Entry 3E54 (X-ray diffraction, 2.50 A resolution); this record covers chains A and B of the 6 polymer chains in the assembly.

== Chain A ==
Name: RRNA intron-encoded endonuclease
From: Vulcanisaeta distributa
Notes: EC 3.1.-.-
UniProtKB: Q6L703 (Q6L703_9CREN); numbering as in UniProt (aligned over 1-169)
Chain sequence (169 residues; each row starts with the number of its first residue):
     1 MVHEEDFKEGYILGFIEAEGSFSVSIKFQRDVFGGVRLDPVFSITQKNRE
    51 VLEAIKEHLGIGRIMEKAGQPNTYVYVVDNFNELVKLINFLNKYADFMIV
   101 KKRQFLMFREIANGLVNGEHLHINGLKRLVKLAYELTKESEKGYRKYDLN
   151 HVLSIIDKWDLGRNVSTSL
Unresolved in the structure: 1-3, 163-169
Differences from the reference sequence: engineered mutation M65 (Ile in Q6L703), M107 (Ile in Q6L703)

== Chain B ==
Name: RRNA intron-encoded endonuclease
From: Vulcanisaeta distributa
Notes: EC 3.1.-.-
UniProtKB: Q6L703 (Q6L703_9CREN); residues 201-369 here correspond to UniProt positions 1-169 (UniProt number = residue number - 200)
Chain sequence (169 residues; numbered 201 to 369; the number before each row is that of its first residue):
   201 MVHEEDFKEGYILGFIEAEGSFSVSIKFQRDVFGGVRLDPVFSITQKNRE
   251 VLEAIKEHLGIGRIMEKAGQPNTYVYVVDNFNELVKLINFLNKYADFMIV
   301 KKRQFLMFREIANGLVNGEHLHINGLKRLVKLAYELTKESEKGYRKYDLN
   351 HVLSIIDKWDLGRNVSTSL
Unresolved in the structure: 201-203, 363-369
Differences from the reference sequence: engineered mutation M265 (Ile65 in Q6L703), M307 (Ile107 in Q6L703)
Residues lining bound ligands: Mg2+ (MG): E217, A218, E219

== Chain A / chain B interface ==
Contacting residue pairs - 41 pairs, chain A then chain B:
  E4(A) with D206(B)
  D6(A) with E204(B); F207(B)
  F7(A) with D206(B); E209(B); G210(B); L213(B), hydrophobic; Y294(B), hydrophobic
  E9(A) with F207(B)
  G10(A) with F207(B); G210(B); Y211(B), hydrogen bond (backbone-backbone)
  Y11(A) with G210(B), hydrogen bond (backbone-backbone); L213(B), hydrophobic; G214(B); E217(B), hydrogen bond; F297(B), hydrophobic
  L13(A) with Y211(B), hydrophobic
  G14(A) with Y211(B); F215(B)
  F15(A) with G214(B); A218(B)
  E17(A) with Y211(B), hydrogen bond; F215(B)
  A18(A) with F215(B); A218(B), hydrophobic; E219(B)
  E19(A) with A218(B); E219(B)
  Q46(A) with V300(B)
  K47(A) with E341(B)
  N48(A) with V300(B)
  E50(A) with I299(B)
  V51(A) with V300(B), hydrophobic
  Y94(A) with F207(B), hydrophobic
  I99(A) with N248(B); E250(B)
  V100(A) with Q246(B); N248(B); V251(B), hydrophobic
  E141(A) with K247(B), salt bridge
Other interface residues (no listed pair), chain A (24 interface residues in all): K8, A54, F97
Other interface residues (no listed pair), chain B (24 interface residues in all): K208, A254

== In short ==
The chain A/chain B interface involves 24 residues from each chain, with 4 hydrogen bonds and 1 salt bridge.
Polar contacts include E141(A)-K247(B), Y11(A)-E217(B) and E17(A)-Y211(B). Ligands of chain B: Mg2+.
Chain A and chain B are both RRNA intron-encoded endonuclease (Vulcanisaeta distributa); the structure,
Archaeal Intron-encoded Homing Endonuclease I-Vdi141I Complexed With DNA, was determined by X-ray diffraction.
